Entry 8A3T (electron microscopy, 3.50 A resolution); this record covers chains J and K of the 19 polymer chains in the assembly.

[Chain J (and K)]
Protein: Anaphase-promoting complex subunit CDC16
Source organism: Saccharomyces cerevisiae
Notes: chain K of this document is another copy of the same molecule, construct and numbering; everything in this record applies to it too
UniProtKB: P09798 (CDC16_YEAST); numbering as in UniProt (aligned over 1-840)
Amino-acid sequence (850 residues; numbered 1 to 850; the number before each row is that of its first residue):
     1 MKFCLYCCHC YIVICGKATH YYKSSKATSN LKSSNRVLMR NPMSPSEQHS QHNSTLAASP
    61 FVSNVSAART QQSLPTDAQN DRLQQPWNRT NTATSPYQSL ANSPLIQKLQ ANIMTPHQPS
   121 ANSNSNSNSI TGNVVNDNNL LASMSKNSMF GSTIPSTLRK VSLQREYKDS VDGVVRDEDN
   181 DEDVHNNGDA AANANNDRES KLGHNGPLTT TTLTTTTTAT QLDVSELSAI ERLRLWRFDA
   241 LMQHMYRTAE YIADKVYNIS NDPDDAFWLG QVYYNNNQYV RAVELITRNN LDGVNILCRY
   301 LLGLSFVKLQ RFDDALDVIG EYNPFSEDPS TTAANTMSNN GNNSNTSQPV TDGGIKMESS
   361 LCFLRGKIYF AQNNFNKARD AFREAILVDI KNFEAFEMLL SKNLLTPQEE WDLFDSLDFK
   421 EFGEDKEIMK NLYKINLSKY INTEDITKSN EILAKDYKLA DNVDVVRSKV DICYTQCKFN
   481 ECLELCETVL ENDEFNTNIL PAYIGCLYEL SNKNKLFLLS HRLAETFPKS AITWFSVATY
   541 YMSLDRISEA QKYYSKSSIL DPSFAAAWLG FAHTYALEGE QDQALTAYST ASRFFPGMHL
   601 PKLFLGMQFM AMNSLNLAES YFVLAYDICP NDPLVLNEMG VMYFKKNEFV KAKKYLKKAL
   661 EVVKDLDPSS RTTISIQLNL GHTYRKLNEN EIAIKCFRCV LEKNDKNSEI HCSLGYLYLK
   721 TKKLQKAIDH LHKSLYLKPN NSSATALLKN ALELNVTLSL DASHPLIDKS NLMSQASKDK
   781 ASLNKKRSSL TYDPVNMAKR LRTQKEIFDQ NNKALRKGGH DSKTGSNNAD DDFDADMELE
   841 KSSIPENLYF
Not modelled in the structure: 1-228, 328-351, 762-850 (chain K: 1-228, 327-351, 759-850)
Disulfides: Cys482-Cys506
Differences from the reference sequence: expression tag (841-850)

[Interface between chain J and chain K]
Contacting residue pairs (90; chain J residue first):
  Leu235(J) - Gly353(K)
  Leu235(J) - Gly354(K)
  Trp236(J) - Ile355(K)
  Trp236(J) - Lys391(K)  hydrogen bond (side chain-backbone)
  Trp236(J) - Met429(K)  hydrophobic
  Trp236(J) - Tyr433(K)
  Phe238(J) - Phe238(K)  hydrophobic
  Asp239(J) - Gly354(K)
  Met242(J) - Gln271(K)  hydrogen bond (backbone-side chain)
  Gln243(J) - Tyr300(K)  hydrogen bond (backbone-side chain)
  Gln243(J) - Ile355(K)
  Gln243(J) - Met357(K)  hydrogen bond
  Gln243(J) - Ser360(K)  hydrogen bond
  His244(J) - Gln271(K)
  His244(J) - Tyr274(K)
  His244(J) - Asn275(K)
  Met245(J) - Asn392(K)
  Met245(J) - Glu394(K)
  Tyr246(J) - Glu394(K)  hydrogen bond (backbone-side chain)
  Arg247(J) - Glu394(K)  hydrogen bond (backbone-side chain)
  Arg247(J) - Glu397(K)  salt bridge
  Arg247(J) - Asn498(K)
  Thr248(J) - Lys391(K)
  Thr248(J) - Phe393(K)  hydrogen bond (side chain-backbone)
  Thr248(J) - Glu394(K)  hydrogen bond
  Tyr251(J) - Phe393(K)  hydrophobic
  Tyr251(J) - Leu432(K)
  Tyr251(J) - Asn436(K)  hydrogen bond
  Tyr251(J) - Asp464(K)
  Asp254(J) - Val463(K)
  Lys255(J) - Leu432(K)
  Lys255(J) - Asn462(K)
  Lys255(J) - Asp464(K)  salt bridge
  Asn258(J) - Leu459(K)
  Asn258(J) - Asn462(K)  hydrogen bond
  Ile259(J) - Tyr457(K)
  Ile259(J) - Leu459(K)  hydrophobic
  Gln271(J) - Met242(K)  hydrogen bond (side chain-backbone)
  Gln271(J) - His244(K)  hydrogen bond
  Tyr274(J) - His244(K)
  Asn275(J) - His244(K)  hydrogen bond
  Val280(J) - Phe495(K)  hydrophobic
  Val280(J) - Thr526(K)
  Val280(J) - Phe527(K)  hydrophobic
  Arg281(J) - Asp493(K)  salt bridge
  Arg281(J) - Phe495(K)  hydrogen bond (side chain-backbone)
  Arg281(J) - Asn496(K)
  Glu284(J) - Asn492(K)
  Glu284(J) - Asp493(K)  hydrogen bond (side chain-backbone)
  Glu284(J) - Glu494(K)  hydrogen bond (side chain-backbone)
  Glu284(J) - Phe495(K)
  Arg288(J) - Asn492(K)  hydrogen bond (side chain-backbone)
  Arg288(J) - Asp493(K)
  Tyr300(J) - Gln243(K)  hydrogen bond (side chain-backbone)
  Tyr300(J) - Met245(K)
  Leu304(J) - His244(K)
  Gly354(J) - Asp239(K)
  Ile355(J) - Trp236(K)
  Ile355(J) - Asp239(K)  hydrogen bond (backbone-side chain)
  Ser360(J) - Met245(K)
  Phe363(J) - Met245(K)  hydrophobic
  Lys391(J) - Trp236(K)  hydrogen bond (backbone-side chain)
  Phe393(J) - Thr248(K)
  Phe393(J) - Tyr251(K)  hydrophobic
  Glu394(J) - Arg247(K)
  Glu394(J) - Thr248(K)  hydrogen bond (side chain-backbone)
  Glu397(J) - Arg247(K)  salt bridge
  Phe422(J) - Trp236(K)  hydrophobic
  Leu432(J) - Tyr251(K)  hydrogen bond (backbone-side chain)
  Leu432(J) - Lys255(K)
  Tyr433(J) - Trp236(K)
  Asn436(J) - Tyr251(K)  hydrogen bond
  Lys458(J) - Asn258(K)
  Leu459(J) - Lys255(K)
  Leu459(J) - Asn258(K)
  Leu459(J) - Ile259(K)  hydrophobic
  Asn462(J) - Asp254(K)  hydrogen bond
  Asn462(J) - Lys255(K)
  Asn462(J) - Asn258(K)  hydrogen bond
  Asp464(J) - Tyr251(K)  hydrogen bond
  Asp464(J) - Lys255(K)  salt bridge
  Arg467(J) - Arg247(K)
  Asn492(J) - Glu284(K)
  Phe495(J) - Val280(K)  hydrophobic
  Phe495(J) - Arg281(K)  hydrogen bond (backbone-side chain)
  Asn496(J) - Arg281(K)
  Thr497(J) - Gln278(K)
  Thr497(J) - Arg281(K)
  Asn498(J) - Arg247(K)
  Thr526(J) - Val280(K)
Also at the interface, not in a pair above, chain J (60 interface residues in all): Leu233, Ala249, Tyr273, Gln278, Gly353, Met357, Asp425, Met429, Val463, Glu491, Asp493, Phe527
Also at the interface, not in a pair above, chain K (61 interface residues in all): Leu233, Leu235, Phe267, Trp268, Tyr273, Arg288, Leu304, Phe363, Phe422, Lys458, Asp461, Thr497

[Overview]
The interface between chain J and chain K involves 60 residues on one side and 61 on the other; the contacts
include 28 hydrogen bonds and 5 salt bridges. Polar contacts include Arg247(J)-Glu397(K), Lys255(J)-Asp464(K)
and Arg281(J)-Asp493(K).
Both chains are Anaphase-promoting complex subunit CDC16 (Saccharomyces cerevisiae). Entry 8A3T (S. cerevisiae
APC/C-Cdh1 complex) was determined by electron microscopy.
